PDB entry 7N2N | X-ray diffraction, 2.60 A resolution | chains A and F of the 5 polymer chains in the assembly

# Chain A
Protein: Human leukocyte antigen (HLA) B27
From: Homo sapiens
UniProt: A3F718 (A3F718_HUMAN); residues 1-278 here correspond to UniProt positions 11-288 (UniProt number = residue number + 10)
Amino-acid sequence (278 residues; each row starts with the number of its first residue):
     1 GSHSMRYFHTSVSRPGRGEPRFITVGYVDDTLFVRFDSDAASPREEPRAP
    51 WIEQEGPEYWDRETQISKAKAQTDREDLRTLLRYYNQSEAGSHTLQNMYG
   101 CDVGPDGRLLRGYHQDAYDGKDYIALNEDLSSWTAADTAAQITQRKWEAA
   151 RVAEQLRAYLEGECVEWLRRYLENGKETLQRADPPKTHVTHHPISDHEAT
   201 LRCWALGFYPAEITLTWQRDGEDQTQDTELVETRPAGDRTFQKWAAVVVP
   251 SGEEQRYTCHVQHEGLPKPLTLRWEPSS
Not modelled in the structure: 276-278
Sequence notes: conflict Ser67 (Cys77 in A3F718)
Disulfides: Cys101-Cys164, Cys203-Cys259
From the paper describing this entry:
  - mutagenesis - D116H: unchanged signaling with Pre-MRNA Processing Factor 3
  - mutagenesis - H114Y: unchanged stability with Pre-MRNA Processing Factor 3

# Chain F
Protein: T cell receptor beta chain
From: Homo sapiens
Amino-acid sequence (242 residues; each row starts with the number of its first residue):
     3 GVTQTPKHLITATGQRVTLRCSPRSGDLSVYWYQQSLDQGLQFLIQYYNG
    53 EERAKGNILERFSAQQFPDLHSELNLSSLELGDSALYFCASSVGLFSTDT
   103 QYFGPGTRLTVLEDLKNVFPPEVAVFEPSEAEISHTQKATLVCLATGFYP
   153 DHVELSWWVNGKEVHSGVCTDPQPLKEQPALNDSRYALSSRLRVSATFWQ
   203 NPRNHFRCQVQFYGLSENDEWTQDRAKPVTQIVSAEAWGRAD
Not modelled in the structure: 244
Disulfides: Cys23-Cys91, Cys145-Cys210
Covalently attached groups: N-acetylglucosamine (NAG) linked to Asn77

# How chain A and chain F interact
Residue-residue contacts - 8 pairs, chain A then chain F:
  Glu76(A) with Arg55(F), salt bridge
  Lys146(A) with Phe98(F)
  Trp147(A) with Phe98(F)
  Ala150(A) with Phe98(F), hydrophobic; Thr100(F), hydrogen bond (backbone-side chain)
  Arg151(A) with Thr100(F)
  Val152(A) with Thr100(F)
  Gln155(A) with Thr100(F)
Also at the interface, not in a pair above, chain A (9 interface residues in all): Gln72, Arg79
Also at the interface, not in a pair above, chain F (5 interface residues in all): Glu53, Asp101
From the paper, about this interface:
  - interface residues, chain F: Phe98(F), Thr100(F)

# In short
Chain A and chain F form an interface of 9 and 5 residues respectively; the contacts include 1 hydrogen bond
and 1 salt bridge. Polar contacts include Glu76(A)-Arg55(F) and Ala150(A)-Thr100(F). N-acetylglucosamine is
covalently linked to Asn77(F). The paper reports that D116H of chain A leaves signaling with Pre-MRNA
Processing Factor 3 unchanged; interface residues Phe98(F) and Thr100(F).
Here chain A is Human leukocyte antigen (HLA) B27 and chain F is T cell receptor beta chain, both from Homo
sapiens. Entry 7N2N (TCR-antigen complex AS4.2-PRPF3-HLA*B27) was determined by X-ray diffraction together
with 7N2O, 7N2P, 7N2Q, 7N2R, 7N2S and 8CX4 from the same study.
